PDB entry 4EJK | X-ray diffraction, 1.79 A resolution | chains A and B of the 3 polymer chains in the assembly

# Chain A (and B)
Molecule: Protease
Organism: Human immunodeficiency virus 1
Notes: EC 3.4.23.16; chain B of this document is another copy of the same molecule, construct and numbering; everything in this record applies to it too
Reference sequence: P12499 (POL_HV1Z2); residues 1-99 here correspond to UniProt positions 490-588 (UniProt number = residue number + 489)
Chain sequence (99 residues; numbered 1 to 99; the number before each row is that of its first residue):
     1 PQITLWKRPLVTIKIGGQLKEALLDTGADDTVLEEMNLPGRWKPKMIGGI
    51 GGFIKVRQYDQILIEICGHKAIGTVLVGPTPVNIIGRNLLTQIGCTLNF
Differences from the reference sequence: conflict Lys-7 (Gln496 in P12499), Arg-41 (Lys530 in P12499)
Ligand contacts: indolylpropionic acid (IOP): Trp-42, Pro-44, Lys-45, Met-46, Lys-55, Val-56, Arg-57
Curated features (UniProtKB/Swiss-Prot):
  - region (Dimerization of protease): Pro-1 to Leu-5, Gly-49 to Lys-55, Asn-88 to Phe-99
  - active site: Asp-25 (For protease activity)
  - site: Phe-99 (Cleavage)
What the authors report for this chain:
  - binding site for indolylpropionic acid: Trp-42, Pro-44, Met-46, Lys-55, Val-56, Arg-57
  - conformationally variable residues (loop rearrangement, side-chain flip): Glu-34 to Arg-41, Lys-55
  - contacts within the chain: Glu-35/Arg-57 (salt bridge)

# Interface between chain A and chain B
Pairs across the interface - 100 pairs, chain A then chain B:
  Pro-1(A) / Leu-97(B)
  Pro-1(A) / Asn-98(B)
  Pro-1(A) / Phe-99(B)  hydrogen bond (backbone-backbone)
  Gln-2(A) / Thr-96(B)
  Gln-2(A) / Leu-97(B)
  Gln-2(A) / Asn-98(B)  hydrogen bond
  Ile-3(A) / Thr-96(B)
  Ile-3(A) / Leu-97(B)  hydrogen bond (backbone-backbone)
  Ile-3(A) / Phe-99(B)  hydrophobic
  Leu-5(A) / Thr-26(B)
  Leu-5(A) / Arg-87(B)  hydrogen bond (backbone-side chain)
  Leu-5(A) / Leu-90(B)  hydrophobic
  Leu-5(A) / Thr-91(B)
  Leu-5(A) / Cys-95(B)
  Trp-6(A) / Arg-87(B)  hydrogen bond (backbone-side chain)
  Trp-6(A) / Thr-91(B)
  Trp-6(A) / Gln-92(B)
  Lys-7(A) / Arg-87(B)
  Arg-8(A) / Asp-29(B)  salt bridge
  Arg-8(A) / Arg-87(B)
  Pro-9(A) / Thr-26(B)
  Pro-9(A) / Arg-87(B)
  Pro-9(A) / Leu-97(B)  hydrophobic
  Leu-23(A) / Gly-27(B)
  Leu-24(A) / Thr-26(B)  hydrogen bond (backbone-side chain)
  Leu-24(A) / Leu-97(B)  hydrophobic
  Leu-24(A) / Phe-99(B)  hydrophobic
  Asp-25(A) / Asp-25(B)
  Asp-25(A) / Thr-26(B)
  Asp-25(A) / Gly-27(B)  hydrogen bond (side chain-backbone)
  Thr-26(A) / Leu-5(B)
  Thr-26(A) / Pro-9(B)
  Thr-26(A) / Leu-23(B)
  Thr-26(A) / Leu-24(B)  hydrogen bond (side chain-backbone)
  Thr-26(A) / Asp-25(B)
  Thr-26(A) / Thr-26(B)  hydrogen bond (side chain-backbone)
  Thr-26(A) / Leu-97(B)
  Gly-27(A) / Leu-23(B)
  Gly-27(A) / Asp-25(B)  hydrogen bond (backbone-side chain)
  Asp-29(A) / Arg-8(B)  salt bridge
  Ile-50(A) / Gly-48(B)
  Ile-50(A) / Gly-49(B)
  Ile-50(A) / Ile-50(B)
  Ile-50(A) / Gly-51(B)  hydrogen bond (backbone-backbone)
  Ile-50(A) / Gly-52(B)
  Ile-50(A) / Ile-54(B)  hydrophobic
  Gly-51(A) / Gly-51(B)
  Gly-51(A) / Gly-52(B)
  Gly-51(A) / Ile-54(B)
  Gly-52(A) / Gly-51(B)
  Ile-54(A) / Ile-50(B)
  Ile-54(A) / Gly-51(B)
  Cys-67(A) / Phe-99(B)  hydrophobic
  His-69(A) / Phe-99(B)
  Pro-79(A) / Ile-50(B)
  Thr-80(A) / Ile-50(B)
  Arg-87(A) / Leu-5(B)  hydrogen bond (side chain-backbone)
  Arg-87(A) / Trp-6(B)  hydrogen bond (side chain-backbone)
  Arg-87(A) / Lys-7(B)  hydrogen bond (side chain-backbone)
  Arg-87(A) / Arg-8(B)
  Arg-87(A) / Pro-9(B)
  Leu-90(A) / Leu-5(B)  hydrophobic
  Thr-91(A) / Leu-5(B)
  Thr-91(A) / Trp-6(B)
  Gln-92(A) / Trp-6(B)
  Ile-93(A) / Phe-99(B)
  Gly-94(A) / Asn-98(B)
  Cys-95(A) / Leu-5(B)
  Cys-95(A) / Leu-97(B)  hydrophobic
  Cys-95(A) / Asn-98(B)
  Cys-95(A) / Phe-99(B)  hydrophobic
  Thr-96(A) / Gln-2(B)  hydrogen bond
  Thr-96(A) / Ile-3(B)
  Thr-96(A) / Thr-4(B)
  Thr-96(A) / Thr-96(B)
  Thr-96(A) / Leu-97(B)
  Thr-96(A) / Asn-98(B)  hydrogen bond (backbone-backbone)
  Leu-97(A) / Pro-1(B)
  Leu-97(A) / Gln-2(B)
  Leu-97(A) / Ile-3(B)  hydrogen bond (backbone-backbone)
  Leu-97(A) / Pro-9(B)  hydrophobic
  Leu-97(A) / Leu-24(B)  hydrophobic
  Leu-97(A) / Thr-26(B)
  Leu-97(A) / Cys-95(B)  hydrophobic
  Leu-97(A) / Thr-96(B)
  Leu-97(A) / Leu-97(B)  hydrophobic
  Asn-98(A) / Pro-1(B)
  Asn-98(A) / Gln-2(B)
  Asn-98(A) / Gly-94(B)
  Asn-98(A) / Cys-95(B)
  Asn-98(A) / Thr-96(B)  hydrogen bond (backbone-backbone)
  Asn-98(A) / Asn-98(B)  hydrogen bond
  Phe-99(A) / Pro-1(B)  hydrogen bond (backbone-backbone)
  Phe-99(A) / Ile-3(B)  hydrophobic
  Phe-99(A) / Leu-24(B)  hydrophobic
  Phe-99(A) / Cys-67(B)  hydrophobic
  Phe-99(A) / His-69(B)
  Phe-99(A) / Ile-93(B)
  Phe-99(A) / Gly-94(B)
  Phe-99(A) / Cys-95(B)  hydrophobic
Interface residues without a listed pair, chain A (40 interface residues in all): Thr-4, Val-32, Gly-48, Gly-49, Phe-53, Ile-66, Pro-81
Interface residues without a listed pair, chain B (39 interface residues in all): Ile-47, Phe-53, Thr-80, Pro-81, Ile-84

# In short
The interface between chain A and chain B involves 40 residues on one side and 39 on the other, with 20
hydrogen bonds and 2 salt bridges. Among the polar pairs are Arg-8(A)/Asp-29(B), Gln-2(A)/Asn-98(B) and
Leu-5(A)/Arg-87(B). The paper reports a binding site for indolylpropionic acid at Trp-42(A), Pro-44(A) and
Met-46(A) among others; conformational variability at Glu-34(A) and Lys-55(A).
Both chains are Protease (Human immunodeficiency virus 1). Entry 4EJK (HIV Protease (PR) dimer in closed form
with pepstatin in active site and fragment 1F1-N in ...) was determined by X-ray diffraction, deposited
together with 4EJ8, 4EJD and 4EJL.
